PDB entry 7YRY | electron microscopy, 3.00 A resolution | chains A and D of the 8 polymer chains in the assembly

# Chain A
Protein: ATP synthase subunit alpha
From: Acinetobacter baumannii AB5075
Notes: EC 7.1.2.2
UniProt: A3M142 (ATPA_ACIBT); residues 1-514 here = UniProt positions 1-514
Sequence (514 residues; row label = number of the first residue in the row):
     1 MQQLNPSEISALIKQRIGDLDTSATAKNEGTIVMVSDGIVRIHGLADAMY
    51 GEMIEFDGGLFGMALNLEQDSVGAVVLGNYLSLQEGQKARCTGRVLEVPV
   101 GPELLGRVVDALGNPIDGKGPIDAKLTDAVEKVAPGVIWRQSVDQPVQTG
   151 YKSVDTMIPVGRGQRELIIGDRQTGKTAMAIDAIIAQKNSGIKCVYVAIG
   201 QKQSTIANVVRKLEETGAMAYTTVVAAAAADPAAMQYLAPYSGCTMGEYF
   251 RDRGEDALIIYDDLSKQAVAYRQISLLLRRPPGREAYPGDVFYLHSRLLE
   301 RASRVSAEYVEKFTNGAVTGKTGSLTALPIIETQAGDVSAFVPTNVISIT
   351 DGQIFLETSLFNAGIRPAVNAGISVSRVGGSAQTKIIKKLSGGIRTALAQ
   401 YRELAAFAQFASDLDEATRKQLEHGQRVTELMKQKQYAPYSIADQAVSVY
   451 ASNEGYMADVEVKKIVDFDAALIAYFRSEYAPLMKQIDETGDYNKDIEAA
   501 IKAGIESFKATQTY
Not modelled in the structure: 1-25
Metal / ion sites: Mg2+: Thr177 (together with ATP)
Residues lining bound ligands:
  - ADP (adenosine-5'-diphosphate): Val375, Ser376, Arg377
  - ATP (adenosine-5'-triphosphate): Asp171, Arg172, Gln173, Thr174, Gly175, Lys176, Thr177, Ala178, Phe361, Arg366, Pro367, Gln434, Lys435, Gln436

# Chain D
Protein: ATP synthase subunit beta
From: Acinetobacter baumannii AB5075
UniProt: A3M144 (ATPB_ACIBT); numbering as in UniProt (aligned over 2-464)
Sequence (470 residues; row label = number of the first residue in the row; numbers below 1 keep their minus sign (Met-5 is residue -5)):
    -5 MHHHHHHSSGRIIQIIGAVIDVEFERTSVPKIYDALQVDGTETTLEVQQQ
    45 LGDGVVRTIAMGSTEGLKRGLTVTSTNAPISVPVGTATLGRIMDVLGRPI
    95 DEAGPVATEERLPIHRQAPSYAEQAASTDLLETGIKVIDLLCPFAKGGKV
   145 GLFGGAGVGKTVNMMELINNIAKAHSGLSVFAGVGERTREGNDFYHEMKD
   195 SNVLDKVAMVYGQMNEPPGNRLRVALTGLTMAEYFRDEKDENGKGRDVLL
   245 FVDNIYRYTLAGTEVSALLGRMPSAVGYQPTLAEEMGVLQERITSTKSGS
   295 ITSIQAVYVPADDLTDPSPATTFAHLDATVVLSRDIASSGIYPAIDPLDS
   345 TSRQLDPLVVGQEHYEIARAVQNVLQRYKELKDIIAILGMDELAEEDKLV
   395 VYRARKIQRFFSQPFHVAEVFTGAPGKLVPLKETIRGFKGLLAGEYDHIP
   445 EQAFYMVGGIDEVIAKAEKL
Not modelled in the structure: -5 to 1
Differences from the reference sequence: initiating methionine (-5); expression tag (-4 to 1)
Residues lining bound ligands: ADP (adenosine-5'-diphosphate): Ala150, Gly151, Val152, Gly153, Lys154, Thr155, Val156, Glu184, Tyr336, Phe409, Ala412, Phe415

# Chain A / chain D interface
Residue-residue contacts (77):
  Leu45(A) - Arg63(D)  hydrogen bond (backbone-side chain)
  Asp47(A) - Lys62(D)
  Ala48(A) - Lys62(D)
  Met49(A) - Gly60(D)
  Met49(A) - Leu61(D)
  Met49(A) - Lys62(D)
  Tyr50(A) - Ile9(D)  hydrophobic
  Tyr50(A) - Gly11(D)  hydrogen bond (side chain-backbone)
  Tyr50(A) - Thr58(D)
  Tyr50(A) - Glu59(D)
  Tyr50(A) - Gly60(D)
  Tyr50(A) - Leu61(D)  hydrogen bond (backbone-backbone)
  Leu67(A) - Gln8(D)
  Leu67(A) - Ile9(D)  hydrogen bond (backbone-backbone)
  Leu67(A) - Leu61(D)
  Glu68(A) - Gln8(D)
  Glu68(A) - Ile10(D)
  Glu68(A) - Arg63(D)  hydrogen bond (backbone-side chain)
  Gln69(A) - Ile7(D)
  Gln69(A) - Arg63(D)
  Val72(A) - Arg63(D)
  Val133(A) - Asn209(D)
  Ala134(A) - Asn209(D)
  Gly136(A) - Thr182(D)
  Val137(A) - Thr182(D)
  Val137(A) - Gly185(D)
  Val137(A) - Asn186(D)  hydrogen bond (backbone-side chain)
  Ile138(A) - Ile94(D)
  Ile138(A) - Tyr189(D)  hydrophobic
  Arg140(A) - Thr182(D)
  Arg140(A) - Asn186(D)
  Ser142(A) - Asp187(D)
  Pro281(A) - Ala261(D)  hydrophobic
  Pro282(A) - Gly271(D)
  Arg284(A) - Val270(D)
  Arg284(A) - Ala305(D)
  Arg284(A) - Asp307(D)  salt bridge
  Arg284(A) - Asp310(D)  salt bridge
  Asp290(A) - Glu258(D)
  Phe292(A) - Arg251(D)
  Tyr293(A) - Glu210(D)
  Tyr293(A) - Pro211(D)
  Tyr293(A) - Arg215(D)
  Tyr293(A) - Glu258(D)
  Ser296(A) - Met208(D)  hydrogen bond (side chain-backbone)
  Glu300(A) - Thr182(D)  hydrogen bond
  Glu300(A) - Met208(D)
  Glu300(A) - Asn209(D)
  Ser339(A) - Ala305(D)
  Ser339(A) - Asp306(D)
  Thr344(A) - Ala150(D)
  Thr344(A) - Tyr302(D)
  Ile347(A) - Ala150(D)  hydrophobic
  Ser348(A) - Arg181(D)  hydrogen bond (backbone-side chain)
  Ser348(A) - Arg251(D)
  Ile349(A) - Arg181(D)
  Thr350(A) - Arg181(D)
  Asp351(A) - Arg183(D)  salt bridge
  Gly372(A) - Ser332(D)
  Ile373(A) - Ser332(D)
  Arg377(A) - Arg181(D)
  Arg377(A) - Phe415(D)
  Val378(A) - Arg183(D)
  Val378(A) - Val414(D)
  Gly380(A) - Val414(D)
  Arg395(A) - Tyr336(D)
  Ala399(A) - Ser332(D)
  Gln400(A) - Ser333(D)  hydrogen bond (side chain-backbone)
  Gln400(A) - Arg403(D)
  Glu403(A) - Arg399(D)  salt bridge
  Glu403(A) - Arg403(D)  salt bridge
  Phe407(A) - Arg399(D)
  Phe410(A) - Ile379(D)
  Phe410(A) - Ala380(D)
  Phe410(A) - Met384(D)
  Ala417(A) - Gln446(D)
  Gln421(A) - Gln446(D)  hydrogen bond
Also at the interface, not in a pair above, chain A (62 interface residues in all): Ala46, Asn66, Asp70, Ser71, Glu131, Pro135, Trp139, Arg165, Gly283, Gly289, Ser376, Gly379, Ser381, Gly392, Gly393, Thr396, Leu404, Thr418
Also at the interface, not in a pair above, chain D (59 interface residues in all): Asp95, Glu96, Gly151, Glu180, Tyr205, Leu254, Pro267, Pro304, Gly334, Ile335, Leu382, Thr416, Tyr449

# Overview
Chain A and chain D form an interface of 62 and 59 residues respectively; the contacts include 11 hydrogen
bonds and 5 salt bridges. Among the polar pairs are Arg284(A)-Asp307(D), Arg284(A)-Asp310(D) and
Asp351(A)-Arg183(D). ADP is bound between chain A and chain D.
Chain A is ATP synthase subunit alpha and chain D is ATP synthase subunit beta, both from Acinetobacter
baumannii AB5075; the structure, F1-ATPase of Acinetobacter baumannii, was determined by electron microscopy.
